8DUZ - chains A and B of the 3 polymer chains in the assembly; structure by X-ray diffraction, 1.65 A resolution.

Chain A:
Molecule: IgG heavy chain, Fd fragment
From: Mus musculus
Amino-acid sequence (221 residues; row label = number of the first residue in the row):
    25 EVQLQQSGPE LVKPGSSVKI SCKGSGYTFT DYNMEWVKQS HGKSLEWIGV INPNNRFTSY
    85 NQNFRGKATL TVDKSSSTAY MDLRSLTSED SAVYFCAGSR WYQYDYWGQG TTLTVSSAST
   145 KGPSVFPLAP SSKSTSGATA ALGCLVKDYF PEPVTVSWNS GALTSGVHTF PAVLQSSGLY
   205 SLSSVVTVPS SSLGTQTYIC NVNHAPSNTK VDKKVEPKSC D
Not modelled in the structure: 25, 155-161, 242-245
Disulfides: C46-C120, C168-C224

Chain B:
Molecule: Ig, lambda light chain
From: Mus musculus
Amino-acid sequence (215 residues; each row starts with the number of its first residue):
    21 QVVVTQESAL TTSPGETVTL TCRSSTGAVT TSNYANWVQE KPDHLFTGLI GGINNRAPGV
    81 PARFSGSLIA DKAALTITGA QTEDEAIYFC ALWYSNHWVF GGGTKLTVLG QPKAAPSVTL
   141 FPPSSEELQA NKATLVCLIS DFYPGAVTVA WKADSSPVKA GVETTTPSKQ SNNKYAASSY
   201 LSLTPEQWKS HRSYSCQVTH EGSTVEKTVA PTECS
Not modelled in the structure: 21, 233-235
Disulfides: C42-C110, C157-C216
Bound ions: Na+: E27, T41, T124

Interface between chain A and chain B:
Residue-residue contacts (65):
  E59(A) - W118(B)  hydrogen bond
  Q63(A) - E60(B)
  Q63(A) - H64(B)  hydrogen bond
  Q63(A) - F66(B)
  K67(A) - F109(B)
  L69(A) - F109(B)  hydrophobic
  L69(A) - F120(B)
  W71(A) - N116(B)
  W71(A) - H117(B)
  W71(A) - W118(B)
  S83(A) - N116(B)  hydrogen bond (side chain-backbone)
  F119(A) - H64(B)
  F119(A) - F66(B)  hydrophobic
  W125(A) - G72(B)
  Y126(A) - Y54(B)  hydrophobic
  Y126(A) - N56(B)  hydrogen bond (backbone-side chain)
  Y126(A) - G71(B)
  Y126(A) - G72(B)  hydrogen bond (backbone-backbone)
  Y126(A) - W113(B)
  Y126(A) - W118(B)
  Q127(A) - N56(B)
  Q127(A) - I70(B)
  Q127(A) - G71(B)
  Q127(A) - G72(B)
  Q127(A) - N75(B)  hydrogen bond
  Q127(A) - R76(B)
  Q127(A) - A77(B)
  Y128(A) - N56(B)  hydrogen bond (backbone-side chain)
  Y128(A) - G68(B)
  Y128(A) - W118(B)
  D129(A) - P78(B)
  W131(A) - V58(B)  hydrophobic
  W131(A) - F66(B)
  W131(A) - G68(B)
  F150(A) - S144(B)
  F150(A) - E146(B)
  F150(A) - E147(B)
  P151(A) - S144(B)
  P151(A) - E146(B)
  L152(A) - F141(B)
  A153(A) - F141(B)
  A165(A) - F141(B)
  L169(A) - T154(B)
  L169(A) - Y200(B)  hydrophobic
  K171(A) - T154(B)  hydrogen bond
  K171(A) - S202(B)  hydrogen bond
  H192(A) - K189(B)
  H192(A) - Q190(B)
  H192(A) - A196(B)
  F194(A) - L158(B)  hydrophobic
  F194(A) - A196(B)  hydrophobic
  F194(A) - A197(B)
  F194(A) - S198(B)
  P195(A) - T185(B)
  P195(A) - S188(B)
  A196(A) - T185(B)
  V197(A) - E183(B)
  V197(A) - T185(B)
  V197(A) - Y200(B)  hydrophobic
  L198(A) - E183(B)
  L206(A) - Y200(B)
  S207(A) - V156(B)
  S207(A) - Y200(B)  hydrogen bond
  V209(A) - L158(B)  hydrophobic
  K237(A) - E146(B)  salt bridge
Interface residues without a listed pair, chain A (38 interface residues in all): V61, V117, Q133, V149, L166, V191, Q199, S200
Interface residues without a listed pair, chain B (44 interface residues in all): L69, T139, A150, I159, T184, T186, S191

Summary:
38 residues of chain A face 44 of chain B across their interface, with 10 hydrogen bonds and 1 salt bridge.
Polar contacts include K237(A)-E146(B), E59(A)-W118(B) and Q63(A)-H64(B). E27(B), T41(B) and T124(B)
coordinate Na+.
Chain A is IgG heavy chain, Fd fragment and chain B is Ig, lambda light chain, both from Mus musculus; the
structure, Protective antibody against gonococcal lipooligosaccharide bound to peptide mimetic, was determined
by X-ray diffraction, deposited together with 8DOZ.
